1KB5 - chains B and L of the 4 polymer chains in the assembly; structure by X-ray diffraction, 2.50 A resolution.

Chain B:
Protein: KB5-C20 T-cell antigen receptor
From: Mus musculus
Notes: fragment: fv fragment, variable domain
UniProt: P04214 (TVB6_MOUSE); aligned to UniProt positions 22-137 over residues 1-116 (the alignment contains insertions or deletions, so no single offset holds)
Sequence (117 residues; each row starts with the number of its first residue; note: 2 numbers in that range are skipped by the numbering (no residue carries them; nothing is unmodelled there)):
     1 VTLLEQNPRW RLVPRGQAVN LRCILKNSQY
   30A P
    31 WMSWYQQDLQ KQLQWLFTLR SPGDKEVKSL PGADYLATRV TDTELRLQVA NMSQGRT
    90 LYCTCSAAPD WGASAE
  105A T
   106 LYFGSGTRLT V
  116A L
Sequence notes: insertion (100, 104-105); conflict Gly-101 (Tyr120 in P04214), Ala-102 (Asn121 in P04214), Thr-105A (Pro123 in P04214), Gly-109 (Ala127 in P04214), Ser-110 (Ala128 in P04214)
Cystine bridges: Cys-23/Cys-92

Chain L:
Protein: Antibody desire-1
From: Mus musculus
Notes: fragment: fab
UniProt: P01837 (KAC_MOUSE); aligned to UniProt positions 1-212 over residues 3-214 (the alignment contains insertions or deletions, so no single offset holds)
Sequence (214 residues; numbered 1 to 214; the number before each row is that of its first residue):
     1 DIQMTQSPAS LSASVGETVT ITCRASKNIY SYLAWYQQKQ GKSPQLLVYN AKTLGEGVPS
    61 RFSGSGSGTQ FSLKINSLQP EDFGSYYCQH HYGTPYTFGG GTKLEIKRAD AAPTVSIFPP
   121 SSEQLTSGGA SVVCFLNNFY PKDINVKWKI DGSERQNGVL NSWTDQDSKD STYSMSSTLT
   181 LTKDEYERHN SYTCEATHKT STSPIVKSFN RNEC
Sequence notes: conflict Lys-27 (Glu in P01837), Gly-55 (Ala in P01837), Tyr-96 (Leu in P01837), Gly-100 (Ala in P01837), Ile-106 (Leu in P01837)
Cystine bridges: Cys-23/Cys-88, Cys-134/Cys-194

Chain B / chain L interface:
Pairs across the interface (14):
  Trp-31(B) with Tyr-30(L), hydrophobic
  Arg-50(B) with Tyr-30(L); Tyr-92(L)
  Ser-51(B) with Lys-27(L); Tyr-92(L), hydrogen bond
  Asp-54(B) with Lys-27(L), salt bridge; Tyr-92(L)
  Glu-56(B) with Gly-93(L); Thr-94(L), hydrogen bond (side chain-backbone)
  Pro-98(B) with Tyr-32(L)
  Trp-100(B) with Tyr-30(L), hydrophobic; Ser-31(L); Tyr-32(L), hydrophobic; Asn-50(L)

Summary:
7 residues of chain B face 8 of chain L across their interface, with 2 hydrogen bonds and 1 salt bridge. Polar
contacts include Asp-54(B)/Lys-27(L), Ser-51(B)/Tyr-92(L) and Glu-56(B)/Thr-94(L).
Chain B is KB5-C20 T-cell antigen receptor and chain L is Antibody desire-1, both from Mus musculus; the
structure, Murine T-cell receptor variable domain/fab complex, was determined by X-ray diffraction.
